Entry 6GTS (X-ray diffraction, 3.36 A resolution); this record covers chains A and C of the 4 polymer chains in the assembly.

# Chain A
Name: Acetyltransferase
Source organism: Escherichia coli
UniProt: A0A0K4I8K2 (A0A0K4I8K2_ECOLX); residues 0-174 here correspond to UniProt positions 1-175 (UniProt number = residue number + 1)
Amino-acid sequence (175 residues; numbered 0 to 174; the number before each row is that of its first residue; numbering starts at 0):
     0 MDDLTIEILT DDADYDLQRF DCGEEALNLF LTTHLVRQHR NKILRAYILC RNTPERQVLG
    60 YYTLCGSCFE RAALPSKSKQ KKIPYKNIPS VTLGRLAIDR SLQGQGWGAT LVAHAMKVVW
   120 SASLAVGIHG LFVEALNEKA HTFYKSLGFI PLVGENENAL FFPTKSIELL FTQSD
Unresolved in the structure: 0-2, 54-56, 69-85, 172-174

# Chain C
Name: DUF1778 domain-containing protein
Source organism: Escherichia coli
UniProt: J7QA90 (J7QA90_ECOLX); residue numbers follow UniProt; this construct covers 1-88
Amino-acid sequence (88 residues; row label = number of the first residue in the row):
     1 MSAVKKQRID LRLTDDDKSM IEEAAAISNQ SVSQFMLNSA SQRAAEVIEQ HRRVILNEES
    61 WTRVMDALSN PPSPGEKLKR AAKRLQGM
Unresolved in the structure: 1-4, 88

# How chain A and chain C interact
Contacting residue pairs (31; chain A residue first):
  Cys64(A) - His51(C)  hydrogen bond
  Gly65(A) - His51(C)
  Ser66(A) - His51(C)
  Cys67(A) - His51(C)  hydrogen bond (backbone-backbone)
  Cys67(A) - Arg52(C)
  Cys67(A) - Arg53(C)  hydrogen bond (backbone-backbone)
  Phe68(A) - Arg53(C)
  Ile87(A) - Leu68(C)  hydrophobic
  Ala108(A) - Ala81(C)
  Thr109(A) - Arg84(C)
  Thr109(A) - Leu85(C)
  His113(A) - Leu85(C)
  His128(A) - Leu68(C)
  Ser145(A) - Lys77(C)
  Pro150(A) - Arg63(C)  hydrogen bond (backbone-side chain)
  Val152(A) - Glu59(C)
  Val152(A) - Ser60(C)  hydrogen bond (backbone-side chain)
  Glu154(A) - Arg53(C)
  Asn155(A) - Arg53(C)  hydrogen bond
  Asn155(A) - Val54(C)
  Asn155(A) - Ile55(C)  hydrogen bond (side chain-backbone)
  Asn155(A) - Ser60(C)
  Pro162(A) - Ala67(C)
  Lys164(A) - Leu68(C)  hydrogen bond (side chain-backbone)
  Lys164(A) - Pro71(C)
  Ser165(A) - Pro71(C)
  Ser165(A) - Pro72(C)  hydrogen bond (side chain-backbone)
  Ser165(A) - Pro74(C)
  Leu168(A) - Pro74(C)  hydrophobic
  Leu169(A) - Pro74(C)
  Leu169(A) - Leu78(C)
Other interface residues (no listed pair), chain A (27 interface residues in all): Ile42, Ala112, Leu146, Ile149, Leu151, Ala158, Phe170
Other interface residues (no listed pair), chain C (23 interface residues in all): Ile48, Leu56, Asn57, Lys79, Ala82

# Summary
27 residues of chain A face 23 of chain C across their interface, with 9 hydrogen bonds. Polar pairs include
Cys64(A)-His51(C), Pro150(A)-Arg63(C) and Val152(A)-Ser60(C).
Here chain A is Acetyltransferase and chain C is DUF1778 domain-containing protein, both from Escherichia
coli. Entry 6GTS (Structure of the AtaT-AtaR complex bound DNA) was determined by X-ray diffraction (same
publication as 6GTO, 6GTP, 6GTQ and 6GTR).
